1YM3 - chain A; structure by X-ray diffraction, 1.75 A resolution.

# Chain A
Name: Carbonic anhydrase (carbonate dehydratase) (carbonic dehydratase)
From: Mycobacterium tuberculosis
Notes: EC 4.2.1.1
UniProtKB: O53573 (O53573_MYCTU); residue numbers follow UniProt; this construct covers 2-207
Amino-acid sequence (215 residues; numbered -7 to 207; the number before each row is that of its first residue; numbers below 1 keep their minus sign (Met-7 is residue -7)):
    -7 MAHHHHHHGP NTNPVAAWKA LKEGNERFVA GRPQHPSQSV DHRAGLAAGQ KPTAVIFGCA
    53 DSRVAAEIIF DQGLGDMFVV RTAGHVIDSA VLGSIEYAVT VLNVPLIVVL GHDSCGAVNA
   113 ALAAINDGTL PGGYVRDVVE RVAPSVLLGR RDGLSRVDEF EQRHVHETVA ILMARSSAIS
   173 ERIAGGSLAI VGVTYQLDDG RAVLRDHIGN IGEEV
Disordered / not traced: -7 to 3, 32-41, 207
Sequence notes: cloning artifact (-7 to 1)
Bound ions: Zn2+: Cys51, Asp53, His104, Cys107; Mg2+ near His199 (its only coordinating residue here)

# Summary
Cys51, Asp53, His104 and Cys107 form the Zn2+ site.
Chain A is Carbonic anhydrase (carbonate dehydratase) (carbonic dehydratase) (Mycobacterium tuberculosis); the
structure, Crystal Structure of carbonic anhydrase RV3588c from Mycobacterium tuberculosis, was determined by
X-ray diffraction together with 1YLK from the same study.
